Entry 1CW2 (X-ray diffraction, 2.00 A resolution); this record covers chains A and B.

# Chain A
Protein: Tryptophan synthase (alpha chain)
Source organism: Salmonella typhimurium
Notes: EC 4.2.1.20
Reference sequence: P00929 (TRPA_SALTY); residues 1-268 here = UniProt positions 1-268
Sequence (268 residues; each row starts with the number of its first residue):
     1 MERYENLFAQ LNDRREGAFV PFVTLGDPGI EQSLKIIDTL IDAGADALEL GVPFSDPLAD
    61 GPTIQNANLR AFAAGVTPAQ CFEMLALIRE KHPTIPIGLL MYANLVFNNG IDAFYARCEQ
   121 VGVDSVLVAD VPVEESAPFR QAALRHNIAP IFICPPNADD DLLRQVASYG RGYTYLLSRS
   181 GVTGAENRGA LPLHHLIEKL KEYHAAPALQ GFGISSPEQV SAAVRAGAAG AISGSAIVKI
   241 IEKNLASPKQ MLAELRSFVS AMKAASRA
Unresolved in the structure: 1, 190-191, 268
Small-molecule neighbours: HSP (4-(2-hydroxyphenylsulfinyl)-butylphosphonic acid): Phe22, Glu49, Ala59, Asp60, Ile64, Leu100, Tyr102, Leu127, Ala129, Ile153, Tyr175, Arg179, Thr183, Gly184, Ala185, Phe212, Gly213, Ile214, Ile232, Ser233, Gly234, Ser235
Swiss-Prot annotation at these positions:
  - active site (Proton acceptor): Glu49, Asp60

# Chain B
Protein: Tryptophan synthase (beta chain)
Source organism: Salmonella typhimurium
Notes: EC 4.2.1.20
Reference sequence: P0A2K1 (TRPB_SALTY); residue numbers follow UniProt; this construct covers 1-397
Sequence (397 residues; each row starts with the number of its first residue):
     1 MTTLLNPYFG EFGGMYVPQI LMPALNQLEE AFVRAQKDPE FQAQFADLLK NYAGRPTALT
    61 KCQNITAGTR TTLYLKREDL LHGGAHKTNQ VLGQALLAKR MGKSEIIAET GAGQHGVASA
   121 LASALLGLKC RIYMGAKDVE RQSPNVFRMR LMGAEVIPVH SGSATLKDAC NEALRDWSGS
   181 YETAHYMLGT AAGPHPYPTI VREFQRMIGE ETKAQILDKE GRLPDAVIAC VGGGSNAIGM
   241 FADFINDTSV GLIGVEPGGH GIETGEHGAP LKHGRVGIYF GMKAPMMQTA DGQIEESYSI
   301 SAGLDFPSVG PQHAYLNSIG RADYVSITDD EALEAFKTLC RHEGIIPALE SSHALAHALK
   361 MMREQPEKEQ LLVVNLSGRG DKDIFTVHDI LKARGEI
Unresolved in the structure: 1-2, 390-397
Covalent attachments: pyridoxal phosphate (PLP) linked to Lys87
Bound ions: Na+: Gly232, Phe306, Ser308
Small-molecule neighbours: pyridoxal phosphate (PLP): Ala85, His86, Gln114, Thr190, Cys230, Val231, Gly232, Gly233, Gly234, Ser235, Asn236, Gly303, Leu304, Ala348, Glu350, Ser351, Ser377, Gly378
Swiss-Prot annotation at these positions:
  - modified residue: Lys87 (N6-(pyridoxal phosphate)lysine)

# Interface between chain A and chain B
Contacting residue pairs - 61 pairs, chain A then chain B:
  Pro53(A) with Gln293(B)
  Phe54(A) with Gly292(B); Gln293(B)
  Ser55(A) with Gln293(B), hydrogen bond (backbone-side chain); Ile294(B), hydrogen bond (side chain-backbone)
  Asp56(A) with Lys167(B), salt bridge; Asp168(B); Asn171(B); Tyr279(B), hydrogen bond; Ile294(B)
  Pro57(A) with Arg175(B), hydrogen bond (backbone-side chain)
  Leu58(A) with Pro18(B), hydrophobic; Leu174(B), hydrophobic; Arg175(B)
  Asp60(A) with Arg175(B), hydrogen bond (backbone-side chain)
  Gln65(A) with Ser161(B); Arg175(B), hydrogen bond
  Phe72(A) with Gln293(B)
  Thr77(A) with Asp291(B)
  Pro78(A) with Asp291(B)
  Ala103(A) with Ile278(B), hydrophobic
  Asn104(A) with Gly277(B); Ile278(B), hydrogen bond (side chain-backbone); Gln288(B); Gly292(B), hydrogen bond (side chain-backbone); Ile294(B)
  Leu105(A) with Asp291(B); Gly292(B)
  Phe107(A) with Val276(B); Ile278(B), hydrophobic; Lys283(B)
  Asn108(A) with Arg275(B), hydrogen bond; Gln288(B), hydrogen bond; Ala290(B), hydrogen bond (side chain-backbone); Asp291(B), hydrogen bond (side chain-backbone); Gly292(B)
  Ala129(A) with Pro18(B)
  Asp130(A) with Tyr16(B); Val17(B), hydrogen bond (backbone-backbone)
  Pro132(A) with Met15(B); Val17(B); Gln19(B); Met22(B), hydrophobic
  Val133(A) with Gln19(B)
  Glu134(A) with Gln19(B); Met22(B)
  Glu135(A) with Tyr8(B), hydrogen bond; Gly14(B); Met15(B), hydrogen bond (side chain-backbone); Tyr16(B)
  Ile153(A) with Gln19(B)
  Pro155(A) with Gln19(B)
  Asn157(A) with Ile20(B); Tyr181(B)
  Ser180(A) with Ile20(B); Ser178(B), hydrogen bond (side chain-backbone); Tyr181(B), hydrogen bond
  Gly181(A) with Ser178(B), hydrogen bond (backbone-backbone); Gly179(B)
  Val182(A) with Arg175(B); Ser178(B)
Other interface residues (no listed pair), chain A (34 interface residues in all): Ala59, Val131, Phe139, Pro156, Leu162, Leu177
Other interface residues (no listed pair), chain B (32 interface residues in all): Glu172, Thr289

# Overview
Chain A and chain B form an interface of 34 and 32 residues respectively, with 18 hydrogen bonds and 1 salt
bridge. Polar pairs include Asp56(A)-Lys167(B), Ser55(A)-Gln293(B) and Ser55(A)-Ile294(B). Bound to chain A:
compound HSP. Pyridoxal phosphate is covalently linked to Lys87(B).
Chain A is Tryptophan synthase (alpha chain) and chain B is Tryptophan synthase (beta chain), both from
Salmonella typhimurium; the structure, Crystal structure of the complex of bacterial tryptophan synthase with
the transition state analogue inhibitor 4-(2-hydroxyphenylsulfinyl)-butylphosphonic ..., was determined by
X-ray diffraction together with 1C29, 1C8V, 1C9D and 1CX9 from the same study.
